3W6K - chains A and C of the 3 polymer chains in the assembly; structure by X-ray diffraction, 2.37 A resolution.

[Chain A]
Protein: ScpA
Sequence (18 residues; each row starts with the number of its first residue):
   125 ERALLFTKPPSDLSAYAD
Disordered / not traced: 125, 141-142

[Chain C]
Protein: ScpB
Organism: Geobacillus stearothermophilus
Sequence (92 residues; each row starts with the number of its first residue):
     8 GSHMGALKPAKAIVEALLFAAGDEGLSLSQIAAVLEVSELEAKAVIEELQ
    58 QDCRREERGIQLVELGGVFLLATKKEHAPYLKKLVEAPGASP
Disordered / not traced: 8-10, 92-93
What the authors report for this chain:
  - conformationally variable residues (loop rearrangement): A94 to P99

[Chain A / chain C interface]
Contacting residue pairs (32):
  R126(A) with P99(C)
  A127(A) with K82(C); S98(C); P99(C)
  L128(A) with K82(C); S98(C); P99(C), hydrophobic
  L129(A) with Q68(C); T80(C); K82(C); A97(C); S98(C), hydrogen bond (backbone-backbone)
  F130(A) with A79(C); T80(C), hydrogen bond (backbone-side chain); L88(C), hydrophobic; P95(C), hydrophobic; G96(C)
  T131(A) with D30(C); L77(C); P95(C); G96(C), hydrogen bond (backbone-backbone); A97(C)
  K132(A) with F26(C), hydrogen bond (side chain-backbone); G29(C); D30(C), hydrogen bond (backbone-backbone)
  P133(A) with G29(C)
  P134(A) with A27(C); A28(C); G29(C); D30(C); E31(C)
  S135(A) with A27(C), hydrogen bond (backbone-backbone)
Interface residues without a listed pair, chain C (22 interface residues in all): V70, L78, K81, A85, K89
Interface features reported in the paper:
  - pairs named by the authors: F130(A)-P95(C) (hydrophobic contact)

[In short]
10 residues of chain A face 22 of chain C across their interface; the contacts include 6 hydrogen bonds. Polar
contacts include F130(A)-T80(C), K132(A)-F26(C) and L129(A)-S98(C). The authors report a hydrophobic contact
between F130(A) and P95(C). From the paper: conformational variability at A94(C).
Here chain A is ScpA and chain C is ScpB (Geobacillus stearothermophilus). Entry 3W6K (Crystal structure of
dimer of ScpB N-terminal domain complexed with ScpA peptide) was determined by X-ray diffraction, deposited
together with 3W6J.
